Entry 8TN2 (X-ray diffraction, 1.75 A resolution); this record covers chains A and B.

Chain A (and B):
Protein: PLP-dependent aminotransferase MppQ
Organism: Streptomyces hygroscopicus
Notes: chain B of this document is another copy of the same molecule, construct and numbering; everything in this record applies to it too
UniProt: Q643B9 (Q643B9_STRHY); residues 1-415 here = UniProt positions 1-415
Sequence (415 residues; row label = number of the first residue in the row):
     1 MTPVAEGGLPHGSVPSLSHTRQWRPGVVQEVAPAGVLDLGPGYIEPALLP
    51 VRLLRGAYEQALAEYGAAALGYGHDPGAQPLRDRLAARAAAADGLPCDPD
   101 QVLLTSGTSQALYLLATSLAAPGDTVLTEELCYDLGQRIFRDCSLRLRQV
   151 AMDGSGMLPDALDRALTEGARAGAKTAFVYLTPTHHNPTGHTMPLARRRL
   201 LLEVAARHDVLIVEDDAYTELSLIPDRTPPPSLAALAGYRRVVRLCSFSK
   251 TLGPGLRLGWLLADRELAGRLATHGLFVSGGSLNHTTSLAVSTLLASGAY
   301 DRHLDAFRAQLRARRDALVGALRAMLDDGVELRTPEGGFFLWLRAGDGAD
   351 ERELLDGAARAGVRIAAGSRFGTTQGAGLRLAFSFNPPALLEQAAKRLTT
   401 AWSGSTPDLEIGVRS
Unresolved in the structure: 1-14, 404-415 (chain B: 1-11, 324-329, 404-415)
Modified residues: K250 ((2S)-2-amino-6-[[3-hydroxy-2-methyl-5-(phosphonooxymethyl)pyridin-4-yl]methylideneamino]hexanoic acid; LLP)
From the paper describing this entry:
  - catalytic residues: K250

How chain A and chain B interact:
Contacting residue pairs (170):
  L17(A) - G66(B)
  L17(A) - A67(B)
  S18(A) - A67(B)
  H19(A) - A63(B)  hydrogen bond (side chain-backbone)
  H19(A) - E64(B)  hydrogen bond (side chain-backbone)
  H19(A) - Y65(B)
  H19(A) - G66(B)  hydrogen bond (side chain-backbone)
  H19(A) - A67(B)  hydrogen bond (backbone-backbone)
  R21(A) - A63(B)
  Q22(A) - E64(B)
  Q22(A) - Y65(B)
  Q22(A) - A68(B)
  W23(A) - A67(B)
  W23(A) - A68(B)  hydrophobic
  G26(A) - H74(B)
  G26(A) - A78(B)
  G26(A) - Q79(B)  hydrogen bond (backbone-backbone)
  V27(A) - A68(B)  hydrophobic
  V27(A) - G73(B)
  V27(A) - H74(B)  hydrogen bond (backbone-backbone)
  V27(A) - H285(B)
  V28(A) - A68(B)  hydrophobic
  V28(A) - Y72(B)
  V28(A) - G73(B)
  V28(A) - H74(B)
  Q29(A) - Y72(B)  hydrogen bond (backbone-backbone)
  Q29(A) - G73(B)
  Q29(A) - H74(B)
  Q29(A) - D75(B)  hydrogen bond
  Q29(A) - F277(B)
  Q29(A) - V278(B)  hydrogen bond (side chain-backbone)
  Q29(A) - G281(B)
  Y43(A) - Y72(B)  hydrophobic
  P46(A) - A67(B)
  L49(A) - A67(B)
  L49(A) - G71(B)
  P50(A) - L70(B)
  V51(A) - L62(B)
  V51(A) - G66(B)
  V51(A) - A67(B)  hydrophobic
  V51(A) - L70(B)
  R55(A) - L62(B)
  Y58(A) - Y58(B)  hydrophobic
  Y58(A) - T286(B)
  E59(A) - E59(B)
  L62(A) - V51(B)
  L62(A) - R55(B)
  L62(A) - Y58(B)  hydrophobic
  A63(A) - H19(B)  hydrogen bond (backbone-side chain)
  E64(A) - H19(B)  hydrogen bond (backbone-side chain)
  E64(A) - Q22(B)
  Y65(A) - H19(B)
  Y65(A) - Q22(B)
  G66(A) - L17(B)
  G66(A) - H19(B)  hydrogen bond (backbone-side chain)
  G66(A) - V51(B)
  A67(A) - L17(B)
  A67(A) - S18(B)
  A67(A) - H19(B)  hydrogen bond (backbone-backbone)
  A67(A) - W23(B)
  A67(A) - P46(B)
  A67(A) - L49(B)
  A67(A) - V51(B)  hydrophobic
  A68(A) - Q22(B)
  A68(A) - W23(B)
  A68(A) - V27(B)  hydrophobic
  A68(A) - V28(B)  hydrophobic
  L70(A) - P50(B)
  L70(A) - V51(B)
  L70(A) - L252(B)
  L70(A) - G253(B)
  L70(A) - P254(B)
  L70(A) - G255(B)  hydrogen bond (backbone-backbone)
  L70(A) - L256(B)  hydrophobic
  G71(A) - L49(B)
  G71(A) - G255(B)  hydrogen bond (backbone-backbone)
  Y72(A) - V28(B)
  Y72(A) - Q29(B)  hydrogen bond (backbone-backbone)
  Y72(A) - Y43(B)  hydrophobic
  Y72(A) - K250(B)
  Y72(A) - P254(B)  hydrophobic
  Y72(A) - R257(B)
  G73(A) - V27(B)
  G73(A) - V28(B)
  G73(A) - Q29(B)
  H74(A) - G26(B)
  H74(A) - V27(B)  hydrogen bond (backbone-backbone)
  H74(A) - V28(B)
  H74(A) - Q29(B)
  D75(A) - Q29(B)  hydrogen bond
  A78(A) - G26(B)
  Q79(A) - G26(B)  hydrogen bond (backbone-backbone)
  S109(A) - L276(B)
  S109(A) - S279(B)  hydrogen bond
  S109(A) - G280(B)  hydrogen bond (side chain-backbone)
  Q110(A) - Q110(B)
  Q110(A) - L276(B)
  Q110(A) - L283(B)
  Y113(A) - Y113(B)  hydrophobic
  Y113(A) - L114(B)
  Y113(A) - T117(B)  hydrogen bond
  Y113(A) - S118(B)
  Y113(A) - H274(B)
  L114(A) - Y113(B)
  T117(A) - Y113(B)  hydrogen bond
  T117(A) - T117(B)
  S118(A) - Y113(B)
  Y133(A) - S279(B)  hydrogen bond
  L135(A) - V278(B)
  L135(A) - S279(B)
  R138(A) - T273(B)  hydrogen bond (side chain-backbone)
  R138(A) - G275(B)
  R138(A) - V278(B)
  I139(A) - G275(B)
  I139(A) - L276(B)
  I139(A) - S279(B)
  D142(A) - T273(B)
  D142(A) - H274(B)  hydrogen bond (backbone-side chain)
  D142(A) - G275(B)  hydrogen bond (side chain-backbone)
  C143(A) - H274(B)
  K250(A) - Y72(B)
  L252(A) - L70(B)
  G253(A) - L70(B)
  P254(A) - L70(B)
  P254(A) - Y72(B)  hydrophobic
  G255(A) - L70(B)  hydrogen bond (backbone-backbone)
  G255(A) - G71(B)  hydrogen bond (backbone-backbone)
  G255(A) - H285(B)  hydrogen bond (backbone-backbone)
  G255(A) - T286(B)  hydrogen bond (backbone-backbone)
  L256(A) - L70(B)  hydrophobic
  L256(A) - T286(B)  hydrogen bond (backbone-side chain)
  R257(A) - Y72(B)
  R257(A) - G280(B)  hydrogen bond (side chain-backbone)
  R257(A) - S282(B)
  R257(A) - L283(B)
  R257(A) - N284(B)
  R257(A) - H285(B)
  T273(A) - D142(B)
  H274(A) - Y113(B)
  H274(A) - D142(B)
  H274(A) - C143(B)
  G275(A) - R138(B)
  G275(A) - I139(B)
  G275(A) - D142(B)  hydrogen bond (backbone-side chain)
  L276(A) - S109(B)
  L276(A) - Q110(B)
  L276(A) - I139(B)
  F277(A) - Q29(B)
  V278(A) - Q29(B)  hydrogen bond (backbone-side chain)
  V278(A) - L135(B)
  V278(A) - R138(B)
  S279(A) - S109(B)  hydrogen bond
  S279(A) - Y133(B)  hydrogen bond
  S279(A) - L135(B)
  S279(A) - I139(B)
  G280(A) - S109(B)  hydrogen bond (backbone-side chain)
  G280(A) - R257(B)  hydrogen bond (backbone-side chain)
  G281(A) - Q29(B)
  S282(A) - R257(B)
  L283(A) - Q110(B)
  L283(A) - R257(B)
  N284(A) - R257(B)
  N284(A) - N284(B)
  H285(A) - V27(B)
  H285(A) - G255(B)  hydrogen bond (backbone-backbone)
  H285(A) - R257(B)
  T286(A) - Y58(B)
  T286(A) - G255(B)  hydrogen bond (backbone-backbone)
  T286(A) - L256(B)  hydrogen bond (side chain-backbone)
  T287(A) - T287(B)  hydrogen bond
Interface residues without a listed pair, chain A (74 interface residues in all): R24, L54, A69, G77, P80, P122, S249
Interface residues without a listed pair, chain B (74 interface residues in all): R21, R24, L54, A69, G77, P80, P122, S249

Overview:
Chain A and chain B each contribute 74 residues to their interface, with 43 hydrogen bonds. Polar contacts
include H19(A)-A63(B), H19(A)-E64(B) and H19(A)-G66(B). From the paper: the catalytic residue K250(A).
Chain A and chain B are both PLP-dependent aminotransferase MppQ (Streptomyces hygroscopicus); the structure,
Structure of S. hygroscopicus aminotransferase MppQ complexed with pyridoxal-5'-phosphate (PLP), was
determined by X-ray diffraction.
